PDB entry 3OFT | X-ray diffraction, 1.90 A resolution | chain A

# Chain A
Protein: Cytochrome P450
Source organism: Novosphingobium aromaticivorans
UniProtKB: Q2G637 (Q2G637_NOVAD); residue numbers follow UniProt; this construct covers 1-396
Amino-acid sequence (396 residues; row label = number of the first residue in the row):
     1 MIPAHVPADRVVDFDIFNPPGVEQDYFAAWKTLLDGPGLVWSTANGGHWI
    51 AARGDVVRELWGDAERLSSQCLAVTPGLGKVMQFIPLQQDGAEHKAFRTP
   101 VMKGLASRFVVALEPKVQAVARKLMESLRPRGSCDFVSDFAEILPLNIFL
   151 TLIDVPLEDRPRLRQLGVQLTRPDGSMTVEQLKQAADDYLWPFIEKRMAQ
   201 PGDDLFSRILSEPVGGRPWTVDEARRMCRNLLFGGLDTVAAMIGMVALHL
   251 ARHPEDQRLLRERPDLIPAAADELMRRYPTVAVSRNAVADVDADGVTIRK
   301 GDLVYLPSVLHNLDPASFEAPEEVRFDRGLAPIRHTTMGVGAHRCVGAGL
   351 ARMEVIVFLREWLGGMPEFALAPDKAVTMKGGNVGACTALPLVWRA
Ion coordination: heme Fe near Cys-345 (its only coordinating residue here)
Small-molecule neighbours:
  - heme (HEM): Trp-61, Pro-86, Leu-87, His-94, Arg-98, Leu-152, Asn-230, Leu-231, Gly-234, Gly-235, Thr-238, Val-239, Met-242, Val-281, Val-283, Arg-285, Thr-337, Met-338, Gly-339, Ala-342, His-343, Arg-344, Cys-345, Val-346, Gly-347, Leu-350, Ala-351, Glu-354
  - (2R,5R)-hexane-2,5-diol (HX2): Leu-72, Leu-87, Gly-234, Thr-238, Val-281, Ala-282, Val-283, Asn-383

# Overview
Chain A binds heme and (2R,5R)-hexane-2,5-diol.
Chain A is Cytochrome P450 (Novosphingobium aromaticivorans); the structure, Crystal Structure of Cytochrome
P450 CYP101C1, was determined by X-ray diffraction (same publication as 3OFU).
